PDB entry 7KX8 | X-ray diffraction, 3.10 A resolution | chain A

Chain A:
Protein: Serine/threonine-protein kinase DCLK1
Organism: Homo sapiens
Notes: EC 2.7.11.1
UniProt: O15075 (DCLK1_HUMAN); the author numbering skips numbers that UniProt does not, so the offset changes along the chain: 372-648 = UniProt 372-648; 650-687 = UniProt 649-686
Sequence (317 residues; row label = number of the first residue in the row; note: 1 number in that range is skipped by the numbering (no residue carries it; nothing is unmodelled there)):
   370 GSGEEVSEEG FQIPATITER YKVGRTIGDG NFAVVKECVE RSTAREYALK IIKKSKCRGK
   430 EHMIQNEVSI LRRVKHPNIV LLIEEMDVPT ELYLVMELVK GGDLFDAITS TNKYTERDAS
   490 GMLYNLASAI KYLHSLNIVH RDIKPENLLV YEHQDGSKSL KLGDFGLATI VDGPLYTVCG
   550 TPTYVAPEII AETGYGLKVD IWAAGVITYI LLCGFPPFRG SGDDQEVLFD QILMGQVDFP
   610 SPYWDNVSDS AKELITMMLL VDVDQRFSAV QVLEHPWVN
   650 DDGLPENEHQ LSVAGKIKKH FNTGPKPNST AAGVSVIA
Not modelled in the structure: 370-381, 428-429, 476-482, 522-526, 591-593, 650-657, 671-687
Differences from the reference sequence: expression tag (370-371)
Small-molecule neighbours: X8J (5-ethyl-2-{[2-methoxy-4-(4-methylpiperazin-1-yl)phenyl]amino}-11-methyl-5,11-dihydro-6H-pyrimido[4,5-b][1,4]benzodiazepin-6-one): Arg394, Ile396, Gly397, Val404, Glu406, Ala417, Lys419, Val449, Met465, Glu466, Leu467, Val468, Lys469, Gly471, Glu515, Asn516, Leu518, Gly532, Asp533
What the authors report for this chain:
  - binding site for X8J: Val404, Ala417, Lys419, Met465, Val468, Gly532
  - contacts within the chain: Lys419-Glu436 (salt bridge)
  - mutagenesis - D511N: abolished catalytic activity (citing earlier work)

Overview:
Bound to chain A: compound X8J. The paper reports a binding site for X8J at Val404, Ala417 and Lys419 among
others; D511N abolishes catalytic activity.
Chain A is Serine/threonine-protein kinase DCLK1 (Homo sapiens); the structure, Crystal structure of
DCLK1-Cter in complex with FMF-03-055-1, was determined by X-ray diffraction together with 7KX6 and 7KXW from
the same study.
